PDB entry 4IS9 | X-ray diffraction, 2.13 A resolution | chain A

Chain A:
Name: UDP-3-O-[3-hydroxymyristoyl] N-acetylglucosamine deacetylase
Source organism: Escherichia coli
Notes: EC 3.5.1.-
Reference sequence: D5CV28 (D5CV28_ECOKI); residues 1-300 here = UniProt positions 1-300
Sequence (300 residues; row label = number of the first residue in the row):
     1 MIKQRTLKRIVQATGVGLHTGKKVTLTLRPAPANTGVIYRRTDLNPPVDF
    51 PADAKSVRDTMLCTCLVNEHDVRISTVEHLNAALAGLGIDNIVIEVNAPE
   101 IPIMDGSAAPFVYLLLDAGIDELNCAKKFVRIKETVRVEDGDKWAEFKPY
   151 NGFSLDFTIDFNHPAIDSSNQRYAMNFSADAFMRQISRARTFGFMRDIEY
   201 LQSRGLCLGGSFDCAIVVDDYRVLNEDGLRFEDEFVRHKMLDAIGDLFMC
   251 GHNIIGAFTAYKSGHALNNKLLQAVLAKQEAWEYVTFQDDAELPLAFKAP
Bound ions: Zn2+: His-79, His-238, Asp-242 (together with LTF)
Small-molecule neighbours: LTF ((4R)-2-(3,4-dimethoxy-5-propylphenyl)-N-hydroxy-4,5-dihydro-1,3-oxazole-4-carboxamide): Leu-18, Met-61, Leu-62, Glu-78, His-79, Ile-103, Thr-191, Phe-192, Gly-193, Phe-194, Asp-197, Ile-198, Leu-201, Cys-207, Gly-210, Ser-211, Cys-214, Ala-215, Val-217, His-238, Asp-242, His-265
What the authors report for this chain:
  - Zn2+ coordination: His-79, His-238, Asp-242
  - catalytic residues: Glu-78, His-265 (citing earlier work)
  - binding site for LTF: Leu-62, Thr-191, Asp-197, Gly-210, Ser-211
  - conformationally variable residues (loop rearrangement, side-chain flip): Leu-62, Cys-63

Overview:
Ligands of chain A: compound LTF. The Zn2+ site is built by His-79, His-238 and Asp-242. From the paper:
catalytic residues Glu-78 and His-265; a binding site for LTF at Leu-62, Thr-191 and Asp-197 among others.
Chain A is UDP-3-O-[3-hydroxymyristoyl] N-acetylglucosamine deacetylase (Escherichia coli); the structure,
Crystal Structure of the Escherichia coli LpxC/L-161,240 complex, was determined by X-ray diffraction together
with 4ISA and 4MQY from the same study.
